Entry 8AV6 (electron microscopy, 4.68 A resolution (low resolution: residue-level contacts below are approximate; hydrogen-bond / salt-bridge calls are withheld)); this record covers chains L and Q of the 20 polymer chains in the assembly.

Chain L:
Molecule: 227-nt DNA strand
Sequence (227 nucleotides; each row starts with the number of its first residue; numbers below 1 keep their minus sign (DT-153 is residue -153)):
  -153 TCGGTACCCGGGGATCCTCTAGAGTGGGAGCTCGGAACACTATCCGACTG
  -103 GCACCGGCAAGGTCGCTGTTCAATACATGCACAGGATGTATATATCTGAC
   -53 ACGTGCCTGGAGACTAGGGAGTAATCCCCTTGGCGGTTAAAACGCGGGGG
    -3 ACAGCGCGTACGTGCGTTTAAGCGGTGCTAGAGCTGTCTACGACCAATTG
    47 AGCGGCCTCGGCACCGGGATTCTCCAG
Disordered / not traced: -153 to -80, 73

Chain Q:
Molecule: Histone H3.2
Organism: Homo sapiens
UniProt: Q71DI3 (H32_HUMAN); residues 1-135 here correspond to UniProt positions 2-136 (UniProt number = residue number + 1)
Amino-acid sequence (135 residues; row label = number of the first residue in the row):
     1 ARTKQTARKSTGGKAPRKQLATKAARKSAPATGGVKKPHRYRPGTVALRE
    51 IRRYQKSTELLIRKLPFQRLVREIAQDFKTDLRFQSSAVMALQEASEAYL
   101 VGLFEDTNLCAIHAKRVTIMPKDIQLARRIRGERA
Disordered / not traced: 1-37, 135
Swiss-Prot annotation at these positions:
  - modified residue: Arg2 (Asymmetric dimethylarginine), Thr3 (Phosphothreonine), Lys4 (Allysine), Gln5 (5-glutamyl dopamine), Thr6 (Phosphothreonine), Arg8 (Citrulline), Lys9 (N6,N6,N6-trimethyllysine), Ser10 (ADP-ribosylserine), Thr11 (Phosphothreonine), Lys14 (N6-(2-hydroxyisobutyryl)lysine), Arg17 (Asymmetric dimethylarginine), Lys18 (N6-(2-hydroxyisobutyryl)lysine), Lys23 (N6-(2-hydroxyisobutyryl)lysine), Arg26 (Citrulline), Lys27 (N6,N6,N6-trimethyllysine), Ser28 (ADP-ribosylserine), Lys36 (N6,N6,N6-trimethyllysine), Lys37 (N6-methyllysine), Tyr41 (Phosphotyrosine), Lys56 (N6,N6,N6-trimethyllysine) and 8 more in UniProt
  - lipidation: Lys18 (N6-decanoyllysine), Cys110 (S-palmitoyl cysteine)

How chain L and chain Q interact:
Contacting residue pairs - 16 pairs, chain L then chain Q:
  DT-24(L) - Arg83(Q)
  DT-24(L) - Phe84(Q)
  DT-24(L) - Gln85(Q)
  DT-24(L) - Ser86(Q)
  DT-23(L) - Arg72(Q)
  DT-23(L) - Arg83(Q)
  DT-23(L) - Phe84(Q)
  DA-13(L) - Arg63(Q)
  DA-3(L) - Val117(Q)
  DT69(L) - Tyr41(Q)
  DC70(L) - Arg40(Q)
  DC70(L) - Tyr41(Q)
  DC70(L) - Arg42(Q)
  DC70(L) - Thr45(Q)
  DC71(L) - Arg40(Q)
  DC71(L) - Arg42(Q)
Interface residues without a listed pair, chain L (11 interface residues in all): DA-14, DG-5, DG-4, DC-2
Interface residues without a listed pair, chain Q (17 interface residues in all): His39, Pro43, Leu82, Arg116, Thr118, Lys122

Overview:
11 residues of chain L face 17 of chain Q across their interface.
Here chain L is a 227-nt DNA strand and chain Q is Histone H3.2 (Homo sapiens). Entry 8AV6 (CryoEM structure
of INO80 core nucleosome complex in closed grappler conformation) was determined by electron microscopy
together with 8ATF from the same study.
